Entry 5NNC (X-ray diffraction, 2.22 A resolution); this record covers chains A and C.

== Chain A ==
Protein: Bromodomain-containing protein 4
Organism: Homo sapiens
UniProtKB: O60885 (BRD4_HUMAN), isoform O60885-3; numbering as in UniProt (aligned over 44-168)
Amino-acid sequence (127 residues; numbered 42 to 168; the number before each row is that of its first residue):
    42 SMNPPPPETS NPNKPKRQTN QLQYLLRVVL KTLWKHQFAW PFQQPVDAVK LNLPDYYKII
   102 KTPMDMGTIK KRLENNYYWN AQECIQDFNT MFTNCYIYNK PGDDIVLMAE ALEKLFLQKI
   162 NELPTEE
Disordered / not traced: 167-168
Construct notes: expression tag (42-43)

== Chain C ==
Protein: Histone H3
UniProtKB: Q5TEC6 (Q5TEC6_HUMAN); residues 4-20 here correspond to UniProt positions 5-21 (UniProt number = residue number + 1)
Amino-acid sequence (17 residues; numbered 4 to 20; the number before each row is that of its first residue):
     4 KQTARKSTGG KAPRKQY
Disordered / not traced: 4-8, 17-20
Construct notes: conflict Y20 (Leu21 in Q5TEC6)
Modified / non-standard residues: K9 (N(6)-acetyllysine; ALY); K14 (N(6)-acetyllysine; ALY)
Reported in the primary citation:
  - post-translational modification sites: K9, T11, K14

== Chain A / chain C interface ==
Contacting residue pairs (15; chain A residue first):
  W81(A) with K9(C); G12(C); G13(C)
  P82(A) with G12(C); K14(C)
  F83(A) with K14(C)
  V87(A) with K14(C)
  L92(A) with S10(C); T11(C); G12(C)
  L94(A) with K14(C)
  N140(A) with K14(C)
  D144(A) with A15(C)
  I146(A) with G13(C); K14(C)
Also at the interface, not in a pair above, chain A (12 interface residues in all): Y97, C136, Y139
Interface features reported in the paper:
  - pairs named by the authors: W81(A)-K9(C)
  - interface residues, chain C: K14(C)

== In short ==
12 residues of chain A and 7 residues of chain C are in contact. The paper describes a contact between W81(A)
and K9(C). From the paper: the interface residue K14(C); modification sites K9(C), T11(C) and K14(C).
Here chain A is Bromodomain-containing protein 4 (Homo sapiens) and chain C is Histone H3. Entry 5NNC (Crystal
Structure of the first bromodomain of human BRD4 in complex with a diacetylated histone 4 ...) was determined
by X-ray diffraction, deposited together with 5NND, 5NNE, 5NNF, 5NNG, 6G0O, 6G0P and 3 further entries.
